Entry 5WEO (electron microscopy, 4.20 A resolution (low resolution: residue-level contacts below are approximate; hydrogen-bond / salt-bridge calls are withheld)); this record covers chains C and D of the 4 polymer chains in the assembly.

== Chain C (and D) ==
Protein: Glutamate receptor 2, Voltage-dependent calcium channel gamma-2 subunit chimera
From: Rattus norvegicus
Notes: fragment: UNP P19491 residues 25-847, UNP O88602 2-208 linked via LINKER GT; chain D of this document is another copy of the same molecule, construct and numbering; everything in this record applies to it too
UniProt: chimeric construct of P19491, O88602: residues 10-826 from P19491 (GRIA2_RAT), isoform P19491-2 positions 25-841 (UniProt number = residue number + 15); residues 1001-1207 from O88602 positions 2-208 (UniProt number = residue number - 999)
Amino-acid sequence (1034 residues; numbered 10 to 1215; 172 numbers in that range are skipped by the numbering (no residue carries them; nothing is unmodelled there); the number before each row is that of its first residue):
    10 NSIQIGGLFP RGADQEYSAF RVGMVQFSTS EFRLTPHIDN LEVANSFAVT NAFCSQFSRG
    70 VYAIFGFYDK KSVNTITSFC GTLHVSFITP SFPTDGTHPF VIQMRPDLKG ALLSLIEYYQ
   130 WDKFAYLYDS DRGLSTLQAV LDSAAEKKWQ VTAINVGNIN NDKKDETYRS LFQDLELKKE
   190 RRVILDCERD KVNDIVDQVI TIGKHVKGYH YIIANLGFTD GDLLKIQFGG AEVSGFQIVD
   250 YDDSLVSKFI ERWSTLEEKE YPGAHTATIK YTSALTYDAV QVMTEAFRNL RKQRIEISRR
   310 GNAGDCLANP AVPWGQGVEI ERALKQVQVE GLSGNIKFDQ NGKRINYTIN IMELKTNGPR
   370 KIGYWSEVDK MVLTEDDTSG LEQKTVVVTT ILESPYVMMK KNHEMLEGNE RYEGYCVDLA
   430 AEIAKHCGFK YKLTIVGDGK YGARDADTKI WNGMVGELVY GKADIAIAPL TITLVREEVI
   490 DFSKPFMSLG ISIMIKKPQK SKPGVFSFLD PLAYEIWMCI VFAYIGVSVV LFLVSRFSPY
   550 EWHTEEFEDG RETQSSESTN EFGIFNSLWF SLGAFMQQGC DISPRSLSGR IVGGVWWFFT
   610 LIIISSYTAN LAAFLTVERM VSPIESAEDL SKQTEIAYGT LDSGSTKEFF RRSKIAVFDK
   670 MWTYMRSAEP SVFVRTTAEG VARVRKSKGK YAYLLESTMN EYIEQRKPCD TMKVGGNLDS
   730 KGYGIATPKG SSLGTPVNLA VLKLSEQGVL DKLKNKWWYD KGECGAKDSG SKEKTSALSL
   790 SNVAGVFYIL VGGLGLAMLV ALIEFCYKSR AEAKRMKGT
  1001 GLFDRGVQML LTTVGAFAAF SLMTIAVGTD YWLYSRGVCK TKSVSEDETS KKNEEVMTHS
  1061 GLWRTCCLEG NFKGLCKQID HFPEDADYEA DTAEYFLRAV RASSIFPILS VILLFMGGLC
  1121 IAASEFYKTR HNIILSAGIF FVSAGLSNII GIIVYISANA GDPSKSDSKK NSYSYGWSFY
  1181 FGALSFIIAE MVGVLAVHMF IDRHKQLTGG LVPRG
Unresolved in the structure: 550-564, 821-828, 1001, 1043-1050, 1162-1169, 1210-1215 (chain D: 550-564, 820-828, 1001, 1043-1050, 1162-1169, 1210-1215)
Construct notes: engineered mutation E241 (Asn256 in P19491), L382 (Val397 in P19491), E384 (Gly405 in P19491), D385 (Asn406 in P19491), Q392 (Asn413 in P19491); linker (827-828); conflict D1047 (Asn48 in O88602); expression tag (1208-1215)
Disulfides: C63-C315, C718-C773, C1039-C1067, C1066-C1076
Ligand contacts:
  - cyclothiazide (CYZ), molecule 1: I481, P494, S497, S729, K730, G731
  - cyclothiazide (CYZ), molecule 2: P494, F495, M496, S497, L751, S754, D760, K763
  - glutamic acid (GLU): Y450, P478, L479, T480, R485, G653, S654, T655, K656, E705, K730, Y732
Swiss-Prot annotation at these positions:
  - glycosylation: N355 (N-linked (GlcNAc...) asparagine)

== Chain C / chain D interface ==
Residue-residue contacts - 73 pairs, chain C then chain D:
  N54(C) with S87(D); T91(D)
  S55(C) with S87(D)
  F56(C) with S87(D); F88(D); T91(D); C315(D)
  T59(C) with L316(D)
  N60(C) with N318(D)
  C63(C) with L316(D)
  K80(C) with N83(D)
  N83(C) with K80(D)
  S87(C) with N54(D); S55(D); F56(D)
  F88(C) with F56(D)
  T91(C) with F56(D)
  L143(C) with Q147(D)
  Q147(C) with L143(D)
  T161(C) with A154(D)
  C315(C) with F56(D); L316(D)
  L316(C) with C315(D); L316(D)
  N318(C) with N60(D)
  D456(C) with K157(D)
  T457(C) with K157(D)
  A522(C) with L787(D)
  I525(C) with L789(D)
  C528(C) with L789(D)
  V539(C) with M807(D)
  L542(C) with M807(D)
  V543(C) with A810(D)
  F546(C) with A810(D); F814(D)
  Y549(C) with F814(D); K817(D)
  A583(C) with Q587(D)
  S592(C) with C589(D)
  R594(C) with F574(D)
  L596(C) with F574(D); V809(D)
  S597(C) with A806(D); A810(D)
  R599(C) with F574(D); N575(D); W578(D)
  I600(C) with A806(D)
  V604(C) with L799(D)
  W606(C) with W578(D); L581(D); G582(D); M585(D); Q587(D)
  F607(C) with M585(D)
  F608(C) with V795(D); F796(D); L799(D)
  T609(C) with Q587(D)
  L610(C) with M585(D)
  S614(C) with T617(D)
  S615(C) with L620(D); L787(D)
  N619(C) with A786(D); L787(D)
  F623(C) with S785(D)
  K641(C) with D769(D)
  D1085(C) with K697(D)
  L1146(C) with M807(D)
  I1150(C) with Y797(D)
  I1153(C) with A793(D)
  V1154(C) with Y797(D)
  I1156(C) with L789(D)
Other interface residues (no listed pair), chain C (81 interface residues in all): K79, T84, Y137, L150, A154, A162, N164, D519, L521, A532, V536, S547, P548, Q586, P593, V601, G603, W605, I611, I612, A618, R628, A665, K669, E1084, A1086, Y1088, L1097, S1157, A1160
Other interface residues (no listed pair), chain D (68 interface residues in all): T59, C63, T84, L150, D151, T161, A162, N164, D314, A317, Q508, F517, Q586, D590, Y616, A621, L624, K761, E782, S788, S790, V792, I798, L803, L811

== Summary ==
81 residues of chain C and 68 residues of chain D are in contact. Bound to chain C: cyclothiazide and glutamic
acid.
Chain C and chain D are both Glutamate receptor 2, Voltage-dependent calcium channel gamma-2 subunit chimera
(Rattus norvegicus); the structure, Activated GluA2 complex bound to glutamate, cyclothiazide, and STZ in
digitonin, was determined by electron microscopy together with 5WEK, 5WEL, 5WEM and 5WEN from the same study.
